5LAJ - chains O and U of the 28 polymer chains in the assembly; structure by X-ray diffraction, 2.90 A resolution.

== Chain O ==
Protein: Proteasome subunit alpha type-2
Source organism: Saccharomyces cerevisiae (strain ATCC 204508 / S288c)
Notes: EC 3.4.25.1
UniProtKB: P23639 (PSA2_YEAST); residue numbers follow UniProt; this construct covers 1-250
Sequence (250 residues; numbered 1 to 250; the number before each row is that of its first residue):
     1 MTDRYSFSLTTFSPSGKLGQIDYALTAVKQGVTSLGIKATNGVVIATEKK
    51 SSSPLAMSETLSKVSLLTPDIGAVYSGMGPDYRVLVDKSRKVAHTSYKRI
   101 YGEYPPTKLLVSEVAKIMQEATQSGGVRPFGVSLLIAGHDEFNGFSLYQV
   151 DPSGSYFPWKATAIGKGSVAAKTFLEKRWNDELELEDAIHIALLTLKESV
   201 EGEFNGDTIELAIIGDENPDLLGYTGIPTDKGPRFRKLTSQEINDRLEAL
UniProt features mapped onto this chain:
  - cross-link: Lys108 (Glycyl lysine isopeptide (Lys-Gly) (interchain with G-Cter in ubiquitin))

== Chain U ==
Protein: Proteasome subunit alpha type-1
Source organism: Saccharomyces cerevisiae (strain ATCC 204508 / S288c)
Notes: EC 3.4.25.1
UniProtKB: P21243 (PSA1_YEAST); residues -8 to 243 here correspond to UniProt positions 1-252 (UniProt number = residue number + 9)
Sequence (252 residues; numbered -8 to 243; the number before each row is that of its first residue; numbers below 1 keep their minus sign (Met-8 is residue -8)):
    -8 MSGAAAASAAGYDRHITIFSPEGRLYQVEYAFKATNQTNINSLAVRGKDC
    42 TVVISQKKVPDKLLDPTTVSYIFCISRTIGMVVNGPIPDARNAALRAKAE
    92 AAEFRYKYGYDMPCDVLAKRMANLSQIYTQRAYMRPLGVILTFVSVDEEL
   142 GPSIYKTDPAGYYVGYKATATGPKQQEITTNLENHFKKSKIDHINEESWE
   192 KVVEFAITHMIDALGTEFSKNDLEVGVATKDKFFTLSAENIEERLVAIAE
   242 QD
Disordered / not traced: -8 to 1, 243

== Interface between chain O and chain U ==
Contacting residue pairs (63; chain O residue first):
  Asp3(O) with Tyr124(U)
  Tyr5(O) with Ile7(U); Ala123(U), hydrophobic; Tyr124(U), hydrophobic
  Leu9(O) with Ile9(U), hydrophobic; Ala123(U), hydrophobic
  Gln20(O) with Ile9(U); Phe10(U), hydrogen bond (side chain-backbone)
  Tyr23(O) with Phe10(U), hydrophobic; Ser11(U); Pro12(U), hydrophobic; Gly14(U)
  Ala24(O) with Phe10(U), hydrophobic
  Thr26(O) with Pro12(U); Glu13(U)
  Ala27(O) with Gly14(U)
  Ser52(O) with Tyr153(U), hydrogen bond
  Ser53(O) with Thr170(U)
  Pro54(O) with Lys158(U), hydrogen bond (backbone-side chain); Glu174(U)
  Leu55(O) with Tyr157(U); Lys158(U), hydrogen bond (backbone-backbone); Ala159(U); Thr170(U); Phe177(U), hydrophobic
  Ala56(O) with Gly156(U); Tyr157(U), hydrophobic
  Met57(O) with Arg37(U); Val155(U); Gly156(U), hydrogen bond (backbone-backbone); Tyr157(U); Lys158(U)
  Thr60(O) with Tyr146(U); Val155(U); Gly156(U), hydrogen bond (side chain-backbone)
  Leu61(O) with Tyr153(U), hydrophobic; Val155(U), hydrophobic
  Met78(O) with Phe10(U), hydrophobic; Leu16(U), hydrophobic
  Pro80(O) with Gln117(U); Ala151(U); Gly152(U); Tyr153(U)
  Asp81(O) with Gln117(U)
  Arg83(O) with Ala113(U), hydrogen bond (side chain-backbone); Asn114(U); Gly152(U), hydrogen bond (side chain-backbone); Tyr154(U)
  Val84(O) with Asn114(U); Gln117(U)
  Asp87(O) with Lys110(U), salt bridge; Asn114(U)
  Gly126(O) with Arg122(U); Ala123(U), hydrogen bond (backbone-backbone)
  Val127(O) with Gln121(U)
  Arg128(O) with Thr8(U); Phe10(U); Leu16(U); Thr120(U), hydrogen bond (side chain-backbone); Gln121(U), hydrogen bond (backbone-backbone)
  Pro129(O) with Phe10(U)
  Phe130(O) with Gln121(U)
  Gly131(O) with Phe10(U)
Other interface residues (no listed pair), chain O (31 interface residues in all): Met1, Thr2, Ala121
Other interface residues (no listed pair), chain U (34 interface residues in all): Thr160, Leu173

== Summary ==
The interface between chain O and chain U involves 31 residues on one side and 34 on the other; the contacts
include 11 hydrogen bonds and 1 salt bridge. Among the polar pairs are Asp87(O)-Lys110(U), Gln20(O)-Phe10(U)
and Ser52(O)-Tyr153(U).
Here chain O is Proteasome subunit alpha type-2 and chain U is Proteasome subunit alpha type-1, both from
Saccharomyces cerevisiae (strain ATCC 204508 / S288c). Entry 5LAJ (Ligand-induced Lys33-Thr1 crosslinking at
the yeast proteasomal subunit beta5 by sulfonate esters) was determined by X-ray diffraction together with
5LAI from the same study.
